PDB entry 1GQ5 | X-ray diffraction, 2.20 A resolution | chain A

Chain A:
Name: Ezrin-radixin-moesin binding phosphoprotein-50
Source organism: Homo sapiens
Notes: fragment: pdz1 domain, residues 11-94
UniProtKB: chimeric construct of O14745, P09619: residues 11-94 from O14745 (O14745) positions 11-94 (same numbers); residues 95-99 from P09619 positions 1102-1106 (UniProt number = residue number + 1007)
Amino-acid sequence (91 residues; each row starts with the number of its first residue):
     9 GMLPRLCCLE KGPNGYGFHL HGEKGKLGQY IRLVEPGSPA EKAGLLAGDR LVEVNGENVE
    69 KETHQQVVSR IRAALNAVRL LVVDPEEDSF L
Swiss-Prot annotation at these positions:
  - modified residue: Ser-46 (Phosphoserine)

Summary:
Chain A is Ezrin-radixin-moesin binding phosphoprotein-50 (Homo sapiens); the structure, Structural
Determinants of the NHERF Interaction with beta2-AR and PDGFR, was determined by X-ray diffraction (same
publication as 1GQ4).
